Entry 4DC8 (X-ray diffraction, 1.50 A resolution); this record covers chain A.

# Chain A
Name: Myoglobin
Organism: Equus caballus
UniProt: P68082 (MYG_HORSE); residues 1-152 here correspond to UniProt positions 2-153 (UniProt number = residue number + 1)
Chain sequence (152 residues; each row starts with the number of its first residue):
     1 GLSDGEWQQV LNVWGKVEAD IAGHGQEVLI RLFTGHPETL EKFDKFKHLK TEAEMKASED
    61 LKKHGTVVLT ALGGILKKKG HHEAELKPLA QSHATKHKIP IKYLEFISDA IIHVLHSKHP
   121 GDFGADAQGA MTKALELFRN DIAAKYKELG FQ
Curated features (UniProtKB/Swiss-Prot):
  - binding site (nitrite): His-64
  - binding site (O2): His-64
  - binding site (heme b): His-93
  - modified residue: Ser-3 (Phosphoserine)
Ion coordination: heme Fe near His-93 (its only coordinating residue here)
Residues lining bound ligands: heme (HEM): Leu-32, Thr-39, Lys-42, Phe-43, Lys-45, His-64, Val-67, Val-68, Ala-71, Leu-72, Leu-89, Ser-92, His-93, His-97, Ile-99, Tyr-103, Leu-104, Ile-107, Phe-138

# Summary
Bound to chain A: heme. Curated annotation (UniProt) lists nitrite-binding residue His-64, O2-binding residue
His-64 and heme b-binding residue His-93.
Chain A is Myoglobin (Equus caballus); the structure, Crystal Structure of Myoglobin Unexposed to Excessive
SONICC Imaging Laser Dose, was determined by X-ray diffraction (same publication as 4DC5, 4DC6 and 4DC7).
